PDB entry 8APD | electron microscopy, 3.70 A resolution | chains M and m of the 42 polymer chains in the assembly

Chain M (and m):
Molecule: subunit-g
Organism: Trypanosoma brucei brucei
Notes: chain m of this document is another copy of the same molecule, construct and numbering; everything in this record applies to it too
UniProt: C9ZJA0 (C9ZJA0_TRYB9); residues 1-144 here = UniProt positions 1-144
Amino-acid sequence (144 residues; row label = number of the first residue in the row):
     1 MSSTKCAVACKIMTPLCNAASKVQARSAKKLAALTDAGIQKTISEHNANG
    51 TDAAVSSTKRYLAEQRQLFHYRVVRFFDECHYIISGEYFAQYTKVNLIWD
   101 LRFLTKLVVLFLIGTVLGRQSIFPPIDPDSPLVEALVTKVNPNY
Not modelled in the structure: 1-15

Chain M / chain m interface:
Residue-residue contacts (75):
  Ala20(M) - Phe77(m)  hydrophobic
  Val23(M) - Phe77(m)  hydrophobic
  Gln24(M) - Phe77(m)
  Gln24(M) - Asp78(m)  hydrogen bond
  Ser27(M) - His70(m)  hydrogen bond
  Ser27(M) - Val73(m)
  Ser27(M) - Val74(m)
  Ala28(M) - Val74(m)
  Lys30(M) - His70(m)
  Leu31(M) - Tyr71(m)  hydrophobic
  Asp36(M) - Gln67(m)  hydrogen bond
  Ile39(M) - Gln67(m)
  His46(M) - Tyr71(m)
  Asn47(M) - Tyr71(m)
  Gly50(M) - Arg75(m)  hydrogen bond (backbone-side chain)
  Thr51(M) - Tyr71(m)  hydrogen bond (backbone-side chain)
  Thr51(M) - Arg75(m)
  Asp52(M) - Tyr71(m)
  Asp52(M) - Arg75(m)
  Ala53(M) - Tyr71(m)  hydrogen bond (backbone-side chain)
  Ala54(M) - Gln65(m)  hydrogen bond (backbone-side chain)
  Ala54(M) - Tyr71(m)
  Ala54(M) - Arg72(m)
  Ser57(M) - Tyr61(m)
  Ser57(M) - Glu64(m)  hydrogen bond
  Ser57(M) - Gln65(m)
  Thr58(M) - Tyr61(m)  hydrogen bond
  Thr58(M) - Gln65(m)
  Thr58(M) - Arg72(m)
  Arg60(M) - Glu64(m)  salt bridge
  Tyr61(M) - Ser57(m)
  Tyr61(M) - Thr58(m)  hydrogen bond
  Tyr61(M) - Tyr61(m)  hydrophobic
  Glu64(M) - Ser57(m)  hydrogen bond
  Glu64(M) - Arg60(m)  salt bridge
  Gln65(M) - Ala54(m)  hydrogen bond (side chain-backbone)
  Gln65(M) - Ser57(m)
  Gln65(M) - Thr58(m)
  Gln67(M) - Asp36(m)  hydrogen bond
  Gln67(M) - Ile39(m)
  His70(M) - Ser27(m)  hydrogen bond
  His70(M) - Lys30(m)
  Tyr71(M) - Leu31(m)  hydrophobic
  Tyr71(M) - His46(m)
  Tyr71(M) - Asn47(m)
  Tyr71(M) - Thr51(m)  hydrogen bond (side chain-backbone)
  Tyr71(M) - Asp52(m)
  Tyr71(M) - Ala53(m)  hydrogen bond (side chain-backbone)
  Tyr71(M) - Ala54(m)
  Arg72(M) - Ala54(m)
  Arg72(M) - Thr58(m)
  Val73(M) - Ser27(m)
  Val74(M) - Ser27(m)
  Val74(M) - Ala28(m)
  Arg75(M) - Gly50(m)  hydrogen bond (side chain-backbone)
  Arg75(M) - Thr51(m)  hydrogen bond (side chain-backbone)
  Arg75(M) - Asp52(m)
  Phe77(M) - Ala20(m)
  Phe77(M) - Val23(m)  hydrophobic
  Phe77(M) - Gln24(m)
  Asp78(M) - Gln24(m)  hydrogen bond
  Arg119(M) - Tyr144(m)  hydrogen bond (backbone-side chain)
  Ser121(M) - Tyr144(m)  hydrogen bond
  Pro125(M) - Asn143(m)
  Ile126(M) - Asn143(m)  hydrogen bond (backbone-side chain)
  Leu136(M) - Pro142(m)  hydrophobic
  Leu136(M) - Asn143(m)
  Lys139(M) - Pro142(m)
  Pro142(M) - Leu136(m)  hydrophobic
  Pro142(M) - Lys139(m)
  Asn143(M) - Pro125(m)
  Asn143(M) - Ile126(m)  hydrogen bond (side chain-backbone)
  Asn143(M) - Leu136(m)
  Tyr144(M) - Arg119(m)  hydrogen bond (side chain-backbone)
  Tyr144(M) - Ser121(m)  hydrogen bond
Other interface residues (no listed pair), chain M (44 interface residues in all): Leu34, Ile43, Leu68, Gln120
Other interface residues (no listed pair), chain m (44 interface residues in all): Leu34, Ile43, Leu68, Gln120

Summary:
The chain M/chain m interface involves 44 residues from each chain; the contacts include 25 hydrogen bonds and
2 salt bridges. Polar pairs include Arg60(M)-Glu64(m), Gln24(M)-Asp78(m) and Ser27(M)-His70(m).
Both chains are subunit-g (Trypanosoma brucei brucei). Entry 8APD (rotational state 1d of the Trypanosoma
brucei mitochondrial ATP synthase dimer) was determined by electron microscopy, deposited together with 8AP6,
8AP7, 8AP8, 8AP9, 8APA, 8APB and 7 further entries.
